6H7W - chains S and Q of the 20 polymer chains in the assembly; structure by electron microscopy, 11.40 A resolution (very low resolution: no residue pairs are listed; an interface is given only as per-side residue counts).

== Chain S ==
Name: Vacuolar protein sorting-associated protein 29
Organism: Chaetomium thermophilum (strain DSM 1495 / CBS 144.50 / IMI 039719)
Reference sequence: G0RZB5 (G0RZB5_CHATD); residues 2-194 here = UniProt positions 2-194
Chain sequence (193 residues; row label = number of the first residue in the row):
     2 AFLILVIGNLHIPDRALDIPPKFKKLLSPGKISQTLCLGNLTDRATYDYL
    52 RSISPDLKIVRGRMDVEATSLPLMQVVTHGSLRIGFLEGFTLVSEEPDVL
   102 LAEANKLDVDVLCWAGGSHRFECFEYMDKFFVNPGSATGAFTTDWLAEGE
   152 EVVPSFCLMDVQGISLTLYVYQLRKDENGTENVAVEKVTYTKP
Disordered / not traced: 144-152

== Chain Q ==
Name: Vacuolar protein sorting-associated protein 35
Organism: Chaetomium thermophilum (strain DSM 1495 / CBS 144.50 / IMI 039719)
Reference sequence: G0S709 (G0S709_CHATD); numbering as in UniProt (aligned over 12-857)
Chain sequence (846 residues; numbered 12 to 857; the number before each row is that of its first residue):
    12 RLLEDALIAVRQQTAMMRKFLDTPGKLMDALKCCSTLVSELRTSSLSPKQ
    62 YYELYMAVFDALRYLSAHLRENHPVNHLADLYELVQYAGNIIPRLYLMIT
   112 VGTAYMSIDGAPVKELMKDMMDMSRGVQHPVRGLFLRYYLSGQARDYLPT
   162 GDSDGPEGNLQDSINFILTNFVEMNKLWVRLQHQGHSRERDLRTQERREL
   212 QLLVGSNIVRLSQLVDLPTYRDSILGPLLEQIVQCRDILAQEYLLEVITQ
   262 VFPDEYHLHTLDQFLGAVSRLNPHVNVKAIVIGMMNRLSDYAERESQNEP
   312 EEDRAKLEEEALAKLLEKTKLGQNSELEPQNGDHPDTEVSSTTDSAQAPS
   362 TADSDTTAVNGEEEPVRKRRGIPVNVPLYDIFFDQVQHLVQAQHLPIQDT
   412 IALCCSLANLSLNIYPERLDYVDGILAYALAKVKEHANSADLHSQPAQQS
   462 LLSLLQSPLRRYVSIFTALSLPTYVSLFQAQTYPTRRAIAGEIVRTLLKN
   512 QTLISTPAHLENVLEILKVLIKEGSQPPAGYPGVVQPRARPLETDETMEE
   562 QGWLARLVHLIHSDDNDTQFRLLQMTRKAYAEGNERIRTTTPPLITAGLK
   612 LARRFKAREHYDDNWSSQSSSLFKFLHSAISTLYTRVNGPGVADLCLRLF
   662 CSCGQVADMTEFEEVAYEFFAQAFTVYEESISDSKAQFQAVCVIASALHR
   712 TRNFGRENYDTLITKCAQHASKLLRKPDQCRAVYLASHLWWATPIAARGE
   762 TEDTELYRDGKRVLECLQRALRVADSCMETATSIELFVEILDRYVYYFDQ
   812 RNESVTTKYLNGLIELIHSNLAGNQQDSASVEASRKHFIQTLEMIQ
Disordered / not traced: 306-386, 538-558

== How chain S and chain Q interact ==
At this resolution (11 A) residue pairs are not listed: 27 residues of chain S and 34 of chain Q lie at the interface.

== Summary ==
The interface between chain S and chain Q involves 27 residues on one side and 34 on the other.
Chain S is Vacuolar protein sorting-associated protein 29 and chain Q is Vacuolar protein sorting-associated
protein 35, both from Chaetomium thermophilum (strain DSM 1495 / CBS 144.50 / IMI 039719); the structure,
Model of retromer-Vps5 complex assembled on membrane, was determined by electron microscopy (same publication
as 5W8M).
